Entry 3VBH (X-ray diffraction, 2.30 A resolution); this record covers chains B and D of the 4 polymer chains in the assembly.

# Chain B
Molecule: Genome polyprotein, capsid protein VP2
Source organism: Human enterovirus 71
Reference sequence: B2ZUN1 (B2ZUN1_9ENTO); residues 10-254 here correspond to UniProt positions 79-323 (UniProt number = residue number + 69)
Chain sequence (245 residues; row label = number of the first residue in the row):
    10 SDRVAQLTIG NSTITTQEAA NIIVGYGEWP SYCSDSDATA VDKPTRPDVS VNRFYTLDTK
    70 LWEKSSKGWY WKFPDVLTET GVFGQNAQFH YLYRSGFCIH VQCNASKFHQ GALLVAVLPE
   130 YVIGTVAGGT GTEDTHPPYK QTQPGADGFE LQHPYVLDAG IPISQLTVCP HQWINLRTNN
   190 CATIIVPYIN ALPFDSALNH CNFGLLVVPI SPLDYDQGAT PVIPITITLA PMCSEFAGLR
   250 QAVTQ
From the paper describing this entry:
  - conformationally variable residues (order/disorder transition): Arg249

# Chain D
Molecule: Genome Polyprotein, capsid protein VP4
Source organism: Human enterovirus 71
Reference sequence: B2ZUN0 (B2ZUN0_9ENTO); residue numbers follow UniProt; this construct covers 12-69
Chain sequence (58 residues; row label = number of the first residue in the row):
    12 SHENSNSATE GSTINYTTIN YYKDSYAATA GKQSLKQDPD KFANPVKDIF TEMAAPLK
Ion coordination: Na+: Glu63, Ala65 (shared with 2 residues of chain A)

# Chain B / chain D interface
Contacting residue pairs (16; chain B residue first):
  Ser10(B) - Lys69(D)
  Asp11(B) - Pro67(D)
  Asp11(B) - Lys69(D)  hydrogen bond (backbone-backbone)
  Ala28(B) - Leu68(D)
  Ala29(B) - Leu68(D)  hydrophobic
  Asn30(B) - Lys58(D)
  Asn30(B) - Asp59(D)  hydrogen bond (side chain-backbone)
  Ile31(B) - Val57(D)
  Ile31(B) - Lys58(D)  hydrogen bond (backbone-backbone)
  Ile32(B) - Pro56(D)
  Ile32(B) - Val57(D)  hydrophobic
  Val33(B) - Pro56(D)  hydrogen bond (backbone-backbone)
  Val33(B) - Lys58(D)
  Tyr35(B) - Lys52(D)
  Tyr35(B) - Phe53(D)  hydrophobic
  Thr187(B) - Leu68(D)
Other interface residues (no listed pair), chain B (13 interface residues in all): Arg12, Gly36, Trp38

# In short
Chain B and chain D form an interface of 13 and 9 residues respectively, with 4 hydrogen bonds. Polar contacts
include Asn30(B)-Asp59(D), Asp11(B)-Lys69(D) and Ile31(B)-Lys58(D). The Na+ site is built by Glu63(D) and
Ala65(D). The paper reports conformational variability at Arg249(B).
Chain B is Genome polyprotein, capsid protein VP2 and chain D is Genome Polyprotein, capsid protein VP4, both
from Human enterovirus 71; the structure, Crystal structure of formaldehyde treated human enterovirus 71
(space group R32), was determined by X-ray diffraction (same publication as 3VBF, 3VBO, 3VBR, 3VBS and 3VBU).
